PDB entry 3WC6 | X-ray diffraction, 1.65 A resolution | chain A

== Chain A ==
Name: Carboxypeptidase B
From: Sus scrofa
Notes: EC 3.4.17.2
Reference sequence: P09955 (CBPB1_PIG); the construct lacks a stretch of the UniProt sequence, so the offset changes along the chain: 4-187 = UniProt 111-294; 188-308 = UniProt 296-416
Chain sequence (306 residues; each row starts with the number of its first residue):
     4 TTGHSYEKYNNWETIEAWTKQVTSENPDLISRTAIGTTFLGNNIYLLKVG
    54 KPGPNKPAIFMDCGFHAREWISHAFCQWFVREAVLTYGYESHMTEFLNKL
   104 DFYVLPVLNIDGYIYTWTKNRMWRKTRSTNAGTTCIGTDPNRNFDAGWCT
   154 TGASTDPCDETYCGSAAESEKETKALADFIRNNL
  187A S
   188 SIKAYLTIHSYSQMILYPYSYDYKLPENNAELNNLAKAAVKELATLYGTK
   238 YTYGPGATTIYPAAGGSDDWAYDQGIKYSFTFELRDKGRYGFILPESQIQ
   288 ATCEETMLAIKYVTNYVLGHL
Unresolved in the structure: 4-5
Disulfides: Cys66-Cys79, Cys138-Cys161, Cys152-Cys166
Metal / ion sites: Zn2+ site 1 near His7 (its only coordinating residue here); Zn2+ site 2 near Glu19 (its only coordinating residue here); Zn2+ site 3 near Glu28 (its only coordinating residue here); Zn2+ site 4: His69, Glu72, His196; Zn2+ site 5: Glu85, Glu291; Zn2+ site 6 near Glu98 (its only coordinating residue here); Zn2+ site 7: Ser197, Glu270

== In short ==
His69, Glu72 and His196 form the Zn2+ site 4. Glu85 and Glu291 coordinate Zn2+ site 5.
Chain A is Carboxypeptidase B (Sus scrofa); the structure, Carboxypeptidase B in complex with 2nd zinc, was
determined by X-ray diffraction, deposited together with 3WAB, 3WC5 and 3WC7.
